Entry 6NQD (electron microscopy, 3.90 A resolution); this record covers chains A and I of the 12 polymer chains in the assembly.

== Chain A (and I) ==
Molecule: T/F100 Env gp120
Organism: Human immunodeficiency virus 1
Notes: chain I of this document is another copy of the same molecule, construct and numbering; everything in this record applies to it too
Reference sequence: A0A140EMT3 (A0A140EMT3_9HIV1); the construct lacks a stretch of the UniProt sequence and is renumbered around it, so the offset changes along the chain: 30-135 = UniProt 29-134; 152-185 = UniProt 153-186; 188-309 = UniProt 196-317; 312-321 = UniProt 318-327; 4 more segments
Sequence (486 residues; numbered 30 to 513 plus 33 insertion-coded residues; 31 numbers in that range are skipped by the numbering (no residue carries them; nothing is unmodelled there); the number before each row is that of its first residue; a row labelled like 135A-135R holds insertion residues (135A, then the next letters in order)):
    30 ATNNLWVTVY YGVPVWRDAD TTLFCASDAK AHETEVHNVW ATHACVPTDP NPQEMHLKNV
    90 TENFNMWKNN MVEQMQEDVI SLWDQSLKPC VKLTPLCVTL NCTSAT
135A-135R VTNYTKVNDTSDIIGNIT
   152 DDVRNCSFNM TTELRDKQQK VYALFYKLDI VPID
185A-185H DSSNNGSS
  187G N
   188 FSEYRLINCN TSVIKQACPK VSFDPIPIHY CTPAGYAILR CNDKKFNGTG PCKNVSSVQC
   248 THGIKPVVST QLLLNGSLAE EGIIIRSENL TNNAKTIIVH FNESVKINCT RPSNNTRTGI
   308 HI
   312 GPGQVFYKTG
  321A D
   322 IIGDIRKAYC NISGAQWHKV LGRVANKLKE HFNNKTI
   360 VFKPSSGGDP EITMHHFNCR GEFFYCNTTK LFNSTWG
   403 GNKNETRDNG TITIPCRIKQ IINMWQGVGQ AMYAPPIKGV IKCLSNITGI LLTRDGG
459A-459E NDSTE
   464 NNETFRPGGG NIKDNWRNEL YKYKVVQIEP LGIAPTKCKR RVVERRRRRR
Disordered / not traced: 61-62, 135A-135R, 185A-185H, 403-407, 459A-459E, 505-513
Differences from the reference sequence: conflict Cys-501 (Ala502 in A0A140EMT3); expression tag (508-513)
Cystine bridges: Cys-54/Cys-74, Cys-119/Cys-205, Cys-126/Cys-196, Cys-131/Cys-157, Cys-218/Cys-247, Cys-228/Cys-239, Cys-296/Cys-331, Cys-378/Cys-445, Cys-385/Cys-418
Covalent attachments: N-acetylglucosamine (NAG) linked to Asn-130, Asn-156, Asn-160, Asn-197, Asn-241, Asn-262, Asn-289, Asn-295, Asn-301, Asn-332, Asn-355, Asn-386, Asn-392, Asn-448; glycan linked to Asn-234, Asn-276
From the paper describing this entry:
  - post-translational modification sites: Asn-130

== How chain A and chain I interact ==
Contacting residue pairs (17):
  Glu-164(A) with Cys-126(I); Cys-196(I)
  Leu-165(A) with Cys-126(I); Val-127(I); Thr-128(I); Arg-192(I)
  Arg-166(A) with Thr-123(I), hydrogen bond; Cys-126(I), hydrogen bond (backbone-backbone)
  Asp-167(A) with Asn-160(I)
  Lys-168(A) with Thr-128(I), hydrogen bond
  Pro-313(A) with Cys-196(I); Asn-197(I); Thr-198(I); Ser-199(I); Val-200(I)
  Gly-314(A) with Asn-197(I), hydrogen bond (backbone-backbone); Thr-198(I), hydrogen bond (backbone-backbone)
Also at the interface, not in a pair above, chain A (8 interface residues in all): Gly-312

== In short ==
The interface between chain A and chain I involves 8 residues on one side and 11 on the other; the contacts
include 5 hydrogen bonds. Among the polar pairs are Arg-166(A)/Thr-123(I), Lys-168(A)/Thr-128(I) and
Arg-166(A)/Cys-126(I). Covalently linked N-acetylglucosamine: at Asn-130(A), Asn-156(A), Asn-160(A),
Asn-197(A), Asn-241(A) and Asn-262(A) and 8 more. The paper reports a modification site at Asn-130(A).
Chain A and chain I are both T/F100 Env gp120 (Human immunodeficiency virus 1); the structure, Cryo-EM
structure of T/F100 SOSIP.664 HIV-1 Env trimer in complex with 8ANC195 Fab, was determined by electron
microscopy.
